Entry 5A0Y (X-ray diffraction, 1.10 A resolution); this record covers chains A and D of the 6 polymer chains in the assembly.

# Chain A (and D)
Protein: Methyl-coenzyme M reductase I subunit alpha
Organism: Methanothermobacter marburgensis
Notes: EC 2.8.4.1; chain D of this document is another copy of the same molecule, construct and numbering; everything in this record applies to it too
Reference sequence: P11558 (MCRA_METTM); numbering as in UniProt (aligned over 1-550)
Chain sequence (550 residues; each row starts with the number of its first residue):
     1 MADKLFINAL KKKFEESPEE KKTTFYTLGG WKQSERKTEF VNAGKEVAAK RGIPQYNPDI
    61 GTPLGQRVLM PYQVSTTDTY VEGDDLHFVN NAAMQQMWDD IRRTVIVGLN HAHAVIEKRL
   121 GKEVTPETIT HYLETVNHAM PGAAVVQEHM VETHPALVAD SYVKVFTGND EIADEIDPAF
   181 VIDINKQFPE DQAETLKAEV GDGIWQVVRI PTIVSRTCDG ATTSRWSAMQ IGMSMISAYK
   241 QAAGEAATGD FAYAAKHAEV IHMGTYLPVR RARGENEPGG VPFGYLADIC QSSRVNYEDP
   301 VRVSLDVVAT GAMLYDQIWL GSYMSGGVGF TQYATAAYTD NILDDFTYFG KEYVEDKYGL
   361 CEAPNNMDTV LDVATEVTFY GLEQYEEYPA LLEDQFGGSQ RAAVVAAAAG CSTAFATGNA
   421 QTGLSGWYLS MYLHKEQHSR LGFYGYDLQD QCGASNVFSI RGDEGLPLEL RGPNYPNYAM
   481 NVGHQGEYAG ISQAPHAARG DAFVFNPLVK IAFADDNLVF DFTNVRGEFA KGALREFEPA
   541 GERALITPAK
Disordered / not traced: 1 (chain D: 1, 550)
Modified residues: His-257 (n1-methylated histidine; MHS); Arg-271 (5-methyl-arginine; AGM); Gln-400 (2-methyl-glutamine; MGN); Gly-445 (thioglycin; GL3); Asp-450 (didehydroaspartate; DYA); Cys-452 (s-methylcysteine; SMC)
UniProt features mapped onto this chain:
  - binding site (coenzyme F430): Gln-147
  - binding site (coenzyme B): Arg-225, Lys-256, His-257, Arg-270
  - binding site (coenzyme M): Tyr-333, Tyr-444
  - modified residue: His-257 (Pros-methylhistidine), Arg-271 (5-methylarginine), Gly-445 (1-thioglycine), Cys-452 (S-methylcysteine)
Bound ions: Mg2+: Lys-11, Phe-14; Na+: Ile-60, Thr-62; factor 430 Ni: Gln-147 (together with 1-thioethanesulfonic acid); K+: Ser-215, Arg-216, Cys-218 (shared with Ser-215(D), Arg-216(D), Cys-218(D) of chain D)
Residues lining bound ligands:
  - 1-thioethanesulfonic acid (COM): Tyr-333, Phe-443, Tyr-444, Gly-445
  - factor 430 (F43), molecule 1: Ala-143, Ala-144, Val-145, Val-146, Gln-147, Met-150, Val-151, Met-229, Gln-230, Met-233, Ile-236, Ala-243, Gly-244
  - factor 430 (F43), molecule 2: Gly-326, Gly-327, Val-328, Gly-329, Phe-330, Thr-331, Gln-332, Tyr-333, Phe-396, Gly-397, Gln-400, Gly-442, Phe-443
  - Coenzyme B (TP7), molecule 1: Arg-225, Lys-256, His-257
  - Coenzyme B (TP7), molecule 2: Arg-270, Arg-271, Leu-320, Met-324, Ser-325, Phe-330, Phe-443, Ala-479, Met-480, Asn-481, Val-482

# Chain A / chain D interface
Residue-residue contacts - 272 pairs, chain A then chain D:
  Lys-37(A) with Met-150(D), hydrogen bond (side chain-backbone); Val-151(D); Glu-152(D), salt bridge
  Glu-39(A) with His-154(D), salt bridge
  Phe-40(A) with Glu-152(D); Thr-153(D); His-154(D); Pro-155(D)
  Ala-43(A) with His-154(D)
  Gly-44(A) with Pro-155(D)
  Val-47(A) with Pro-155(D); Ala-159(D), hydrophobic
  Arg-51(A) with Asn-137(D); Ala-159(D), hydrogen bond (side chain-backbone); Ser-161(D), hydrogen bond (side chain-backbone); Tyr-162(D); Asn-517(D), hydrogen bond (backbone-side chain)
  Gly-52(A) with Ala-179(D)
  Ile-53(A) with Asn-137(D); Tyr-162(D), hydrophobic; Lys-164(D); Ala-179(D); Phe-180(D), hydrophobic; Asn-517(D)
  Pro-54(A) with Glu-134(D); Asn-137(D); Phe-180(D)
  Gln-55(A) with Asn-137(D); His-138(D); Pro-141(D); Pro-155(D), hydrogen bond (side chain-backbone); Val-158(D); Ala-159(D)
  Tyr-56(A) with His-138(D); Ala-143(D), hydrophobic; Glu-152(D), hydrogen bond; Pro-155(D), hydrophobic
  Asn-57(A) with His-138(D), hydrogen bond (backbone-side chain)
  Ile-60(A) with Val-145(D), hydrophobic
  Gly-61(A) with Val-145(D); Ser-237(D)
  Thr-62(A) with Val-145(D), hydrogen bond (backbone-backbone); Val-146(D), hydrogen bond (side chain-backbone)
  Leu-64(A) with Gln-147(D); Glu-148(D); His-149(D); Met-150(D); Glu-152(D)
  Gly-65(A) with Glu-148(D), hydrogen bond (backbone-side chain)
  Gln-66(A) with Glu-148(D), hydrogen bond (backbone-side chain)
  Arg-67(A) with Glu-148(D); His-149(D)
  Val-68(A) with His-149(D)
  Leu-69(A) with Glu-148(D); His-149(D)
  Met-70(A) with His-149(D), hydrogen bond (backbone-side chain)
  Tyr-72(A) with His-149(D)
  Gly-83(A) with Val-151(D)
  Asp-84(A) with Val-151(D); Glu-152(D), hydrogen bond (side chain-backbone)
  His-87(A) with Thr-153(D)
  Phe-88(A) with Thr-217(D)
  Val-89(A) with Thr-153(D); Leu-157(D); Ile-213(D); Val-214(D), hydrophobic; Ile-546(D)
  Asn-90(A) with Glu-152(D), hydrogen bond (side chain-backbone); Thr-153(D); His-154(D), hydrogen bond (side chain-backbone); Leu-157(D); Ile-546(D)
  Asn-91(A) with Ile-546(D)
  Ala-92(A) with Ile-546(D); Thr-547(D)
  Gln-95(A) with Ile-213(D); Thr-217(D), hydrogen bond; Arg-543(D), hydrogen bond
  Trp-98(A) with Thr-217(D), hydrogen bond (side chain-backbone)
  Arg-102(A) with Arg-216(D), hydrogen bond (side chain-backbone); Thr-217(D), hydrogen bond (side chain-backbone); Cys-218(D), hydrogen bond (side chain-backbone)
  Glu-134(A) with Pro-54(D)
  Thr-135(A) with Ile-60(D)
  Asn-137(A) with Ile-53(D); Pro-54(D); Gln-55(D)
  His-138(A) with Gln-55(D); Tyr-56(D); Asn-57(D), hydrogen bond (side chain-backbone); Ile-60(D)
  Pro-141(A) with Gln-55(D)
  Gly-142(A) with Gly-327(D); Val-328(D)
  Ala-143(A) with Tyr-56(D), hydrophobic; Val-328(D)
  Ala-144(A) with Val-328(D)
  Val-145(A) with Ile-60(D), hydrophobic; Gly-61(D); Thr-62(D), hydrogen bond (backbone-backbone)
  Val-146(A) with Thr-62(D), hydrogen bond (backbone-side chain)
  Gln-147(A) with Leu-64(D)
  Glu-148(A) with Leu-64(D); Gly-65(D), hydrogen bond (side chain-backbone); Gln-66(D), hydrogen bond (side chain-backbone); Arg-67(D); Leu-69(D)
  His-149(A) with Leu-64(D); Arg-67(D); Val-68(D); Leu-69(D); Met-70(D), hydrogen bond (side chain-backbone); Tyr-72(D); Gln-332(D), hydrogen bond
  Met-150(A) with Lys-37(D), hydrogen bond (backbone-side chain); Leu-64(D)
  Val-151(A) with Lys-37(D); Gly-83(D); Asp-84(D); Val-328(D); Thr-331(D); Gln-332(D)
  Glu-152(A) with Lys-37(D), salt bridge; Phe-40(D); Tyr-56(D), hydrogen bond; Leu-64(D); Asp-84(D), hydrogen bond (backbone-side chain); Asn-90(D), hydrogen bond (backbone-side chain)
  Thr-153(A) with Phe-40(D); His-87(D); Val-89(D); Asn-90(D)
  His-154(A) with Glu-39(D), salt bridge; Phe-40(D); Ala-43(D); Asn-90(D), hydrogen bond (backbone-side chain); Arg-535(D)
  Pro-155(A) with Phe-40(D); Ala-43(D), hydrophobic; Gly-44(D); Val-47(D); Gln-55(D), hydrogen bond (backbone-side chain); Tyr-56(D), hydrophobic
  Leu-157(A) with Val-89(D); Asn-90(D)
  Val-158(A) with Gln-55(D)
  Ala-159(A) with Val-47(D), hydrophobic; Arg-51(D), hydrogen bond (backbone-side chain); Gln-55(D)
  Ser-161(A) with Arg-51(D), hydrogen bond (backbone-side chain)
  Tyr-162(A) with Arg-51(D); Ile-53(D), hydrophobic
  Lys-164(A) with Ile-53(D)
  Ala-179(A) with Gly-52(D); Ile-53(D)
  Phe-180(A) with Ile-53(D), hydrophobic; Pro-54(D)
  Ile-213(A) with Val-89(D); Gln-95(D); Arg-216(D)
  Val-214(A) with Val-89(D), hydrophobic; Ser-322(D)
  Arg-216(A) with Arg-102(D), hydrogen bond (backbone-side chain); Ile-213(D); Arg-216(D); Thr-217(D), hydrogen bond; Arg-543(D)
  Thr-217(A) with Phe-88(D); Gln-95(D), hydrogen bond; Trp-98(D), hydrogen bond (backbone-side chain); Arg-102(D), hydrogen bond (backbone-side chain); Arg-216(D), hydrogen bond; Tyr-323(D)
  Cys-218(A) with Arg-102(D), hydrogen bond (backbone-side chain); Ser-322(D), hydrogen bond; Tyr-323(D)
  Asp-219(A) with Arg-273(D), salt bridge; Tyr-323(D)
  Ala-221(A) with Arg-273(D)
  Thr-222(A) with Arg-273(D); Ser-322(D); Tyr-323(D)
  Arg-225(A) with Arg-270(D), hydrogen bond (side chain-backbone); Arg-271(D); Arg-273(D); Tyr-323(D); Met-324(D); Ser-325(D)
  Trp-226(A) with Ser-322(D); Ser-325(D), hydrogen bond (backbone-backbone); Gly-326(D); Gly-327(D)
  Met-229(A) with Ser-325(D); Gly-326(D)
  Gln-230(A) with Gly-327(D); Val-328(D)
  Ser-237(A) with Gly-61(D)
  Tyr-266(A) with Val-269(D)
  Val-269(A) with Tyr-266(D)
  Arg-270(A) with Arg-225(D), hydrogen bond (backbone-side chain)
  Arg-271(A) with Arg-225(D)
  Ala-272(A) with Arg-273(D); Gly-274(D), hydrogen bond (backbone-backbone)
  Arg-273(A) with Asp-219(D), salt bridge; Ala-221(D); Thr-222(D); Arg-225(D); Ala-272(D)
  Gly-274(A) with Ala-272(D), hydrogen bond (backbone-backbone)
  Ser-322(A) with Val-214(D); Cys-218(D), hydrogen bond; Thr-222(D); Trp-226(D)
  Tyr-323(A) with Thr-217(D); Cys-218(D); Asp-219(D); Thr-222(D); Arg-225(D)
  Met-324(A) with Arg-225(D)
  Ser-325(A) with Arg-225(D); Trp-226(D), hydrogen bond (backbone-backbone); Met-229(D)
  Gly-326(A) with Trp-226(D); Met-229(D)
  Gly-327(A) with Gly-142(D); Trp-226(D); Gln-230(D)
  Val-328(A) with Gly-142(D); Ala-143(D); Ala-144(D); Val-151(D); Gln-230(D)
  Thr-331(A) with Val-151(D)
  Gln-332(A) with His-149(D), hydrogen bond; Val-151(D)
  Phe-396(A) with His-149(D)
  Asn-517(A) with Arg-51(D), hydrogen bond (side chain-backbone); Ile-53(D)
  Arg-535(A) with His-154(D); Leu-545(D); Ile-546(D); Thr-547(D); Pro-548(D)
  Glu-536(A) with Pro-548(D)
  Phe-537(A) with Thr-547(D); Pro-548(D)
  Glu-538(A) with Pro-548(D)
  Pro-539(A) with Arg-543(D); Thr-547(D)
  Ala-540(A) with Arg-543(D), hydrogen bond (backbone-side chain)
  Glu-542(A) with Glu-542(D); Arg-543(D), salt bridge; Ala-544(D)
  Arg-543(A) with Gln-95(D), hydrogen bond; Arg-216(D); Pro-539(D); Ala-540(D), hydrogen bond (side chain-backbone); Glu-542(D), salt bridge
  Ala-544(A) with Glu-542(D)
  Leu-545(A) with Arg-535(D)
  Ile-546(A) with Val-89(D); Asn-90(D); Asn-91(D); Ala-92(D); Arg-535(D)
  Thr-547(A) with Arg-535(D); Phe-537(D); Pro-539(D)
  Pro-548(A) with Arg-535(D); Glu-536(D); Phe-537(D); Glu-538(D)
Interface residues without a listed pair, chain A (110 interface residues in all): Pro-63, Ala-156, Ser-215, Ile-318
Interface residues without a listed pair, chain D (111 interface residues in all): Pro-63, Asp-99, Thr-135, Ala-156, Ser-215, Ile-318, Phe-396

# Summary
110 residues of chain A face 111 of chain D across their interface, with 56 hydrogen bonds and 8 salt bridges.
Polar contacts include Lys-37(A)/Glu-152(D), Glu-39(A)/His-154(D) and Asp-219(A)/Arg-273(D). Bound to chain A:
factor 430, 1-thioethanesulfonic acid and Coenzyme B.
Chain A and chain D are both Methyl-coenzyme M reductase I subunit alpha (Methanothermobacter marburgensis);
the structure, Methyl-coenzyme M reductase from methanothermobacter marburgensis at 1.1 A resolution, was
determined by X-ray diffraction, deposited together with 5A8R, 5A8K and 5A8W.
